Entry 6Z7N (electron microscopy, 3.77 A resolution); this record covers chains B and M of the 36 polymer chains in the assembly.

[Chain B]
Protein: Hexon protein
From: Human adenovirus 41
UniProtKB: P11820 (CAPSH_ADE41); residue numbers follow UniProt; this construct covers 1-925
Amino-acid sequence (925 residues; each row starts with the number of its first residue):
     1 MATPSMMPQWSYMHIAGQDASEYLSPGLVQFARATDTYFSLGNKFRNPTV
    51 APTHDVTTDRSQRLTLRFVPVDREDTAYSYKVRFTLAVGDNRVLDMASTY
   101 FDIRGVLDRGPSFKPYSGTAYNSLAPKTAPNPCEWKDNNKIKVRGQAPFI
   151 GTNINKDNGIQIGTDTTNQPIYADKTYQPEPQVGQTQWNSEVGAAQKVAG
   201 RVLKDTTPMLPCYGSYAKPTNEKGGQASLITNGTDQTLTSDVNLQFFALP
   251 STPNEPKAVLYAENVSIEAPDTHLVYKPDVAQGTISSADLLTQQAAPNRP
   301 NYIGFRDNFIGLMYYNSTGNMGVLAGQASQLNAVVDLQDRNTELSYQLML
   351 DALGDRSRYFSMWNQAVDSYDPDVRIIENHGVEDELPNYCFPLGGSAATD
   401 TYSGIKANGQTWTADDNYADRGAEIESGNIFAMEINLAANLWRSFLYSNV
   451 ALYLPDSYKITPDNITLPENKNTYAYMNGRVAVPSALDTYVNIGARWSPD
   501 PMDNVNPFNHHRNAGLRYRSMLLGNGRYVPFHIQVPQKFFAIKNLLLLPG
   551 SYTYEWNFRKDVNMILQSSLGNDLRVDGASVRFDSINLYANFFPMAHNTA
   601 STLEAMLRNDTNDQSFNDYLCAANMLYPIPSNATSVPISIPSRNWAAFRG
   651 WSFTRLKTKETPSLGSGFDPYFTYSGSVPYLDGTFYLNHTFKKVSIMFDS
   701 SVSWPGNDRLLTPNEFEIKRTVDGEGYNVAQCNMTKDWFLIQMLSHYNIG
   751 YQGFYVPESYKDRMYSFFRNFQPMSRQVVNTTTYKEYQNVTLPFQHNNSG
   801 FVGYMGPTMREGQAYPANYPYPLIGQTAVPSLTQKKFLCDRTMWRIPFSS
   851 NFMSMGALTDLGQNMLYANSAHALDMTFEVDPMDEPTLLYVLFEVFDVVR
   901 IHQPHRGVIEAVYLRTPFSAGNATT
Disordered / not traced: 1-4, 231-238, 281-285, 387-428, 799-815, 924-925
Swiss-Prot annotation at these positions:
  - site: Gly-750 (Involved in interaction with pre-protein VI)
  - modified residue: Ala-2 (N-acetylalanine), Tyr-913 (Phosphotyrosine)

[Chain M]
Protein: Penton protein
From: Human adenovirus 41
UniProtKB: Q9QAH8 (Q9QAH8_ADE41); residue numbers follow UniProt; this construct covers 1-508
Amino-acid sequence (508 residues; row label = number of the first residue in the row):
     1 MRRAVGVPPVMAYAEGPPPSYESVMGSADSPATLEALYVPPRYLGPTEGR
    51 NSIRYSELAPLYDTTRVYLVDNKSADIASLNYQNDHSNFQTTVVQNNDFT
   101 PAEAGTQTINFDERSRWGADLKTILRTNMPNINEFMSTNKFKARLMVEKK
   151 NKETGLPRYEWFEFTLPEGNYSETMTIDLMNNAIVDNYLEVGRQNGVLES
   201 DIGVKFDTRNFRLGWDPVTKLVMPGVYTNEAFHPDIVLLPGCGVDFTQSR
   251 LSNLLGIRKRLPFQEGFQIMYEDLEGGNIPALLDVAKYEASIQKAKEEGK
   301 EIGDDTFATRPQDLVIEPVAKDSKNRSYNLLPNDQNNTAYRSWFLAYNYG
   351 DPKKGVQSWTLLTTADVTCGSQQVYWSLPDMMQDPVTFRPSTQVSNYPVV
   401 GVELLPVHAKSFYNEQAVYSQLIRQSTALTHVFNRFPENQILVRPPAPTI
   451 TTVSENVPALTDHGTLPLRSSISGVQRVTITDARRRTCPYVHKALGIVAP
   501 KVLSSRTF
Disordered / not traced: 1-32, 298-313, 368-369
From the paper describing this entry:
  - conformationally variable residues (order/disorder transition): Thr-33 to Gly-49, Val-70 to Asn-110, Tyr-419 to Leu-429

[Interface between chain B and chain M]
Residue-residue contacts (49):
  Glu-74(B) / Gln-393(M)  hydrogen bond
  Glu-74(B) / Ser-395(M)
  Tyr-78(B) / Gln-83(M)
  Lys-81(B) / Thr-392(M)
  Thr-318(B) / Leu-80(M)
  Thr-318(B) / Gln-90(M)
  Thr-318(B) / Arg-477(M)  hydrogen bond (backbone-side chain)
  Gly-319(B) / Gln-90(M)
  Gly-319(B) / Arg-477(M)  hydrogen bond (backbone-side chain)
  Asn-320(B) / Arg-477(M)
  Gln-327(B) / Arg-389(M)  hydrogen bond (backbone-side chain)
  Ser-329(B) / Pro-390(M)
  Gln-330(B) / Asp-384(M)
  Gln-330(B) / Pro-390(M)
  Leu-331(B) / Arg-469(M)
  Gln-338(B) / Ala-102(M)
  Gln-338(B) / Thr-106(M)
  Asp-339(B) / Thr-106(M)
  Glu-555(B) / Thr-392(M)
  Ile-640(B) / Glu-103(M)
  Pro-641(B) / Asp-98(M)
  Pro-641(B) / Phe-99(M)  hydrophobic
  Pro-641(B) / Glu-103(M)
  Ser-642(B) / Asp-98(M)  hydrogen bond
  Arg-643(B) / Phe-99(M)
  Arg-643(B) / Glu-103(M)  salt bridge
  Arg-643(B) / Gln-107(M)
  Gly-665(B) / Ser-79(M)
  Gly-665(B) / Leu-80(M)
  Ser-666(B) / Ser-79(M)  hydrogen bond (side chain-backbone)
  Ser-666(B) / Leu-80(M)
  Ser-666(B) / Tyr-82(M)
  Ser-666(B) / Gln-83(M)  hydrogen bond (backbone-side chain)
  Gly-667(B) / Gln-83(M)  hydrogen bond (backbone-side chain)
  Phe-668(B) / Gln-83(M)
  Asp-669(B) / Tyr-82(M)
  Pro-670(B) / Tyr-82(M)
  Pro-670(B) / Gln-83(M)
  Tyr-671(B) / Tyr-82(M)
  Phe-918(B) / Glu-103(M)
  Phe-918(B) / Gln-107(M)
  Ser-919(B) / Ser-56(M)
  Ser-919(B) / Glu-57(M)
  Ser-919(B) / Thr-106(M)
  Ala-920(B) / Thr-106(M)
  Gly-921(B) / Thr-108(M)  hydrogen bond (backbone-side chain)
  Gly-921(B) / Asn-110(M)
  Asn-922(B) / Asn-110(M)
  Ala-923(B) / Ser-471(M)
Interface residues without a listed pair, chain B (36 interface residues in all): Ser-317, Met-321, Asn-332, Leu-337, Thr-553, Leu-664
Interface residues without a listed pair, chain M (27 interface residues in all): Asn-81, Val-394, Asn-396
The authors on this interface:
  - interface residues, chain B: Ala-623(B), Ser-663(B)
  - interface residues, chain M: Ser-74(M), Thr-100(M)

[Summary]
36 residues of chain B face 27 of chain M across their interface, with 9 hydrogen bonds and 1 salt bridge.
Among the polar pairs are Arg-643(B)/Glu-103(M), Glu-74(B)/Gln-393(M) and Thr-318(B)/Arg-477(M). The paper
reports interface residues Ala-623(B), Ser-663(B) and Ser-74(M) among others; conformational variability at
Thr-33(M), Val-70(M) and Tyr-419(M).
Chain B is Hexon protein and chain M is Penton protein, both from Human adenovirus 41; the structure, The
atomic structure of HAdV-F41 at pH 7.4, was determined by electron microscopy (same publication as 6Z7Q).
